8HJ0 - chains B and R of the 5 polymer chains in the assembly; structure by electron microscopy, 3.12 A resolution.

Chain B:
Name: Guanine nucleotide-binding protein G(I)/G(S)/G(T) subunit beta-1
From: Homo sapiens
UniProtKB: P62873 (GBB1_HUMAN); numbering as in UniProt (aligned over 1-340)
Chain sequence (340 residues; numbered 1 to 340; the number before each row is that of its first residue):
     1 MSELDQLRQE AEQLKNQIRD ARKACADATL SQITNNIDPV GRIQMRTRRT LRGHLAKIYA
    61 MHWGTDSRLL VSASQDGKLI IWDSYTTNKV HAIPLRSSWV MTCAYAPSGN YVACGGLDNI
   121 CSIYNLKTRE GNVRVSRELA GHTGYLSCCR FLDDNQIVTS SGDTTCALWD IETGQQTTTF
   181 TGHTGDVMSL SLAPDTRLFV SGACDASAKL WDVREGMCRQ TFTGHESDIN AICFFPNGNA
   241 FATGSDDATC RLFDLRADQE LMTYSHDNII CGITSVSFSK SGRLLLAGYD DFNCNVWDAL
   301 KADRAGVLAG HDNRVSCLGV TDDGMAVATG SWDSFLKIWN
Not modelled in the structure: 1-2
Curated features (UniProtKB/Swiss-Prot):
  - modified residue: Ser2 (N-acetylserine), His266 (Phosphohistidine)
  - natural variant: Leu30 (L30F: In MRD42; uncertain significance), Arg52 (R52G: In MRD42), Gly64 (G64V: In MRD42), Asp76 (D76E: In MRD42; D76G: In MRD42), Gly77 (G77S: In MRD42), Lys78 (K78R: In MRD42), Ile80 (I80N: In MRD42; I80T: In MRD42), His91 (H91R: In MRD42; uncertain significance), Ala92 (A92T: In MRD42), Pro94 (P94S: In MRD42), Leu95 (L95P: In MRD42), Arg96 (R96L: In MRD42), 5 further natural variant entries in UniProt

Chain R:
Name: Probable G-protein coupled receptor 21
From: Homo sapiens
UniProtKB: Q99679 (GPR21_HUMAN); residue numbers follow UniProt; this construct covers 1-327
Chain sequence (336 residues; numbered 1 to 336; the number before each row is that of its first residue):
     1 MNSTLDGNQS SHPFCLLAFG YLETVNFCLL EVLIIVFLTV LIISGNIIVI FVFHCAPLLN
    61 HHTTSYFIQT MAYADLFVGV SCVVPSLSLL HHPLPVEESL TCQIFGFVVS VLKSVSMWSL
   121 ACISIDRYIA ITKPLTYNTL VTPWRLRLCI FLIWLYSTLV FLPSFFHWGK PGYHGDVFQW
   181 CAESWHTDSY FTLFIVMMLY APAALIVCFT YFNIFRICQQ HTKDISERQA RFSSQSGETG
   241 EVQACPDKRY AMVLFRITSV FYILWLPYII YFLLESSTGH SNRFASFLTT WLAISNSFCN
   301 PVIYALSDST FQRGLKRLSG AMCTSCAEFL EVLFQG
Not modelled in the structure: 1-24, 235-251, 325-336
Sequence notes: conflict Trp118 (Ala in Q99679), Pro301 (Cys in Q99679), Ala305 (Ser in Q99679), Asp308 (Asn in Q99679), Thr310 (Val in Q99679); expression tag (328-336)
Curated features (UniProtKB/Swiss-Prot):
  - glycosylation (N-linked (GlcNAc...) asparagine): Asn2, Asn8
Disulfide bonds: Cys102-Cys181, Cys122-Cys149
Reported in the primary citation:
  - contacts within the chain: His174-Tyr268 (pi stacking)
  - mutagenesis - K170E, C181A: decreased signaling in response to G15
  - mutagenesis - K170E, C181A: decreased signaling in response to Gs
  - mutagenesis - P246A: decreased signaling
  - mutagenesis - S86T/V109I/V177I/Q179E/R283P: unchanged signaling

Chain B / chain R interface:
Residue-residue contacts (8):
  Arg46(B) - Ala321(R)  hydrogen bond (side chain-backbone)
  Arg46(B) - Thr324(R)  hydrogen bond (side chain-backbone)
  Arg52(B) - His54(R)  hydrogen bond (side chain-backbone)
  Arg52(B) - Pro57(R)
  Asp312(B) - Leu58(R)
  Phe335(B) - Pro57(R)
  Phe335(B) - Leu58(R)
  Phe335(B) - His61(R)
Interface residues without a listed pair, chain B (9 interface residues in all): Ala309, Gly310, His311, Asp333, Lys337
Interface residues without a listed pair, chain R (9 interface residues in all): Thr310, Arg317, Gly320

Summary:
The chain B/chain R interface involves 9 residues from each chain; the contacts include 3 hydrogen bonds.
Polar contacts include Arg46(B)-Ala321(R), Arg46(B)-Thr324(R) and Arg52(B)-His54(R). From the paper: K170E and
C181A of chain R reduce signaling in response to G15; contacts within the chain involving His174(R), Tyr268(R)
and Cys181(R) among others; 4 substitutions were tested in all.
Chain B is Guanine nucleotide-binding protein G(I)/G(S)/G(T) subunit beta-1 and chain R is Probable G-protein
coupled receptor 21, both from Homo sapiens; the structure, GPR21(m5) and G15 complex, was determined by
electron microscopy (same publication as 8HJ1, 8HIX and 8HJ2).
